Entry 6D6T (electron microscopy, 3.86 A resolution); this record covers chains I and J of the 9 polymer chains in the assembly.

[Chain I]
Name: Kappa Fab Light Chain
Source organism: Mus musculus
Notes: antibody fragment or engineered binder
Sequence (213 residues; each row starts with the number of its first residue):
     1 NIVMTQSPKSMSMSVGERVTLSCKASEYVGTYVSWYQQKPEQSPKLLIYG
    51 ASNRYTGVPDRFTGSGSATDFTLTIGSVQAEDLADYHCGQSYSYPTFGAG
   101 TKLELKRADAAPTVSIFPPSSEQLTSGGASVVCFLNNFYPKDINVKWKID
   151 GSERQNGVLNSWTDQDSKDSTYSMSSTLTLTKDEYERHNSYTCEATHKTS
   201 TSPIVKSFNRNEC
Unresolved in the structure: 107-213
Disulfide bonds: Cys23-Cys88

[Chain J]
Name: IgG2b Fab Heavy Chain
Source organism: Mus musculus
Notes: antibody fragment or engineered binder
Sequence (454 residues; each row starts with the number of its first residue):
     1 EVQLQQSGAELVKPGASVKLSCTASGFNIKDTYMYWVKQRPEQGLEWIGR
    51 IDPANGDTKYDPKFQGKATITTDTFSNTAYLQLSSLTSEDTAVYYCARKG
   101 LRWAMDYWGQGTSVTVSTAKTTPPSVYPLAPGCGDTTGSSVTLGCLVKGY
   151 FPESVTVTWNSGSLSSSVHTFPALLQSGLYTMSSSVTVPSSTWPSQTVTC
   201 SVAHPASSTTVDKKLEPSGPISTINPCPPCKECHKCPAPNLEGGPSVFIF
   251 PPNIKDVLMISLTPKVTCVVVDVSEDDPDVQISWFVNNVEVHTAQTQTHR
   301 EDYNSTIRVVSTLPIQHQDWMSGKEFKCKVNNKDLPSPIERTISKIKGLV
   351 RAPQVYILPPPAEQLSRKDVSLTCLVVGFNPGDISVEWTSNGHTEENYKD
   401 TAPVLDSDGSYFIYSKLNMKTSKWEKTDSFSCNVRHEGLKNYYLKKTISR
   451 SPGK
Unresolved in the structure: 1, 118-454
Disulfide bonds: Cys22-Cys96

[How chain I and chain J interact]
Pairs across the interface (21; chain I residue first):
  Tyr36(I) - Ala104(J)  hydrogen bond (side chain-backbone)
  Tyr36(I) - Met105(J)
  Gln38(I) - Gln39(J)  hydrogen bond
  Gln42(I) - Tyr95(J)  hydrogen bond (backbone-side chain)
  Ser43(I) - Gly109(J)
  Pro44(I) - Tyr95(J)
  Pro44(I) - Trp108(J)
  Leu46(I) - Ala104(J)  hydrophobic
  Tyr49(I) - Leu101(J)
  Tyr49(I) - Ala104(J)  hydrophobic
  Asn53(I) - Arg102(J)
  Tyr55(I) - Tyr107(J)  hydrogen bond
  Ser91(I) - Arg102(J)
  Ser91(I) - Trp103(J)  hydrogen bond (side chain-backbone)
  Tyr94(I) - Trp47(J)  hydrophobic
  Tyr94(I) - Lys59(J)
  Pro95(I) - Tyr35(J)  hydrophobic
  Pro95(I) - Trp47(J)
  Phe97(I) - Leu45(J)
  Phe97(I) - Met105(J)  hydrophobic
  Ala99(I) - Gly44(J)
Other interface residues (no listed pair), chain I (19 interface residues in all): Tyr32, Ser34, His87, Gly98, Lys102
Other interface residues (no listed pair), chain J (20 interface residues in all): Val37, Glu42, Arg50, Asp106, Gln110

[Summary]
19 residues of chain I face 20 of chain J across their interface, with 5 hydrogen bonds. Polar pairs include
Tyr36(I)-Ala104(J), Gln38(I)-Gln39(J) and Gln42(I)-Tyr95(J).
Chain I is Kappa Fab Light Chain and chain J is IgG2b Fab Heavy Chain, both from Mus musculus; the structure,
Human GABA-A receptor alpha1-beta2-gamma2 subtype in complex with GABA and flumazenil, conformation B, was
determined by electron microscopy (same publication as 6D6U).
